Entry 3AKP (X-ray diffraction, 1.20 A resolution); this record covers chain A.

[Chain A]
Name: xylanase
Organism: Trichoderma longibrachiatum
Notes: EC 3.2.1.8
Amino-acid sequence (190 residues; numbered 1 to 190; the number before each row is that of its first residue):
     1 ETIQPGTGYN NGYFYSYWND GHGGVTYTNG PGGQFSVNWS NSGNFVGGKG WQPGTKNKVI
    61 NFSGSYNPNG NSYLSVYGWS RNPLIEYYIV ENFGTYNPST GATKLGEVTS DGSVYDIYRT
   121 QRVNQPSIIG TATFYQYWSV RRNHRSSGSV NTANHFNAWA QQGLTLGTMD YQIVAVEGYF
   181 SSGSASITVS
Modified residues: Glu1 (pyroglutamic acid; PCA)

[Overview]
Chain A is xylanase (Trichoderma longibrachiatum); the structure, Crystal structure of xylanase from
Trichoderma longibrachiatum, was determined by X-ray diffraction, deposited together with 3AKQ, 3AKR, 3AKS and
3AKT.
